5DFF - chains A and D of the 4 polymer chains in the assembly; structure by X-ray diffraction, 1.57 A resolution.

== Chain A ==
Molecule: DNA-(apurinic or apyrimidinic site) lyase
From: Homo sapiens
Notes: EC 4.2.99.18
UniProt: P27695 (APEX1_HUMAN); residues 43-318 here = UniProt positions 43-318
Chain sequence (276 residues; each row starts with the number of its first residue):
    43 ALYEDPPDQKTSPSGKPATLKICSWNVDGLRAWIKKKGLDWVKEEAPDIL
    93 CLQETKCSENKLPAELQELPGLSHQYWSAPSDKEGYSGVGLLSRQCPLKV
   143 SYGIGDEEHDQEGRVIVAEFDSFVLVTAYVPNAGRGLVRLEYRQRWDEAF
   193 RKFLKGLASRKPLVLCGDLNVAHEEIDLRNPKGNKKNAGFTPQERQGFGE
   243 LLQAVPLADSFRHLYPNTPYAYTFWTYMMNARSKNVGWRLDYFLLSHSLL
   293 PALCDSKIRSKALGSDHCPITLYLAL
Bound ions: Mg2+: Glu96 (shared with 3DR_1(D) of chain D; 1 residue of chain P)
Reported in the primary citation:
  - Mg2+ coordination: Glu96
  - Mg2+ coordination through a water molecule: Asp70, Asp308
  - binding site for the 11-nt DNA strand (chain D): Tyr171, Asn174, Asp210, Asn212, His309
  - conformationally variable residues (side-chain flip): Arg177, Arg181
  - binding site for the 10-nt DNA strand: Arg181
  - mutagenesis - R181A (3-fold): decreased binding to product DNA
  - mutagenesis - R181A (Kd = 0.4 nM): unchanged binding to substrate DNA
  - mutagenesis - R181A: decreased catalytic activity on AP-site incision
  - binding site for the 21-nt DNA strand: Arg177, Met270
  - catalytic residues: Tyr171, Asp210, Asn212, His309 (proposed by the authors, not directly observed)

== Chain D ==
Molecule: 11-nt DNA strand
Sequence (11 nucleotides; each row starts with the number of its first residue):
     1 XCGACGGATCC
Modified residues: 3DR (1',2'-dideoxyribofuranose-5'-phosphate) at position 1
Bound ions: Mg2+: 3DR_1 (shared with Glu96(A) of chain A; 1 residue of chain P)

== Interface between chain A and chain D ==
Contacting residue pairs - 25 pairs, chain A then chain D:
  Asn68(A) - 3DR_1(D)  phosphate contact
  Glu96(A) - 3DR_1(D)  phosphate contact
  Tyr171(A) - 3DR_1(D)  hydrogen bond to the phosphate
  Asn174(A) - 3DR_1(D)  hydrogen bond to the sugar
  Arg177(A) - DC2(D)  base contact
  Asp210(A) - 3DR_1(D)  phosphate contact
  Asn212(A) - 3DR_1(D)  hydrogen bond to the phosphate
  Asn222(A) - DG3(D)  hydrogen bond to the phosphate
  Asn226(A) - DC2(D)  sugar contact
  Asn226(A) - DG3(D)  hydrogen bond to the phosphate
  Asn229(A) - DC2(D)  sugar contact
  Ala230(A) - 3DR_1(D)  sugar contact
  Gly231(A) - 3DR_1(D)  sugar contact
  Phe266(A) - 3DR_1(D)  sugar contact
  Phe266(A) - DC2(D)  phosphate contact
  Thr268(A) - DG3(D)  sugar contact
  Met270(A) - DC2(D)  base contact
  Met271(A) - DG3(D)  phosphate contact
  Met271(A) - DA4(D)  sugar contact
  Lys276(A) - DA4(D)  salt bridge to the phosphate
  Val278(A) - DG3(D)  phosphate contact
  Trp280(A) - DC2(D)  sugar contact
  Trp280(A) - DG3(D)  hydrogen bond to the phosphate
  Leu282(A) - 3DR_1(D)  phosphate contact
  His309(A) - 3DR_1(D)  salt bridge to the phosphate
Other interface residues (no listed pair), chain A (22 interface residues in all): Ala273

== Summary ==
Chain A and chain D form an interface of 22 and 4 residues respectively; the contacts include 6 hydrogen bonds
and 2 salt bridges. Polar contacts include Asn174(A)-3DR_1(D), Tyr171(A)-3DR_1(D) and Asn212(A)-3DR_1(D). The
paper reports catalytic residues Tyr171(A), Asp210(A) and Asn212(A) among others; R181A of chain A reduces
binding to product DNA.
Here chain A is DNA-(apurinic or apyrimidinic site) lyase (Homo sapiens) and chain D is an 11-nt DNA strand.
Entry 5DFF (Human APE1 product complex) was determined by X-ray diffraction (same publication as 5DFH, 5DFI,
5DFJ and 5DG0).
